6GNX - chains A and C of the 4 polymer chains in the assembly; structure by X-ray diffraction, 2.90 A resolution.

Chain A (and C):
Protein: Membrane-anchored junction protein
Source organism: Homo sapiens
Notes: chain C of this document is another copy of the same molecule, construct and numbering; everything in this record applies to it too
Reference sequence: Q3KP22 (MAJIN_HUMAN), isoform Q3KP22-3; residue numbers follow UniProt; this construct covers 1-112
Amino-acid sequence (114 residues; numbered -1 to 112; the number before each row is that of its first residue; numbers below 1 keep their minus sign (Gly-1 is residue -1)):
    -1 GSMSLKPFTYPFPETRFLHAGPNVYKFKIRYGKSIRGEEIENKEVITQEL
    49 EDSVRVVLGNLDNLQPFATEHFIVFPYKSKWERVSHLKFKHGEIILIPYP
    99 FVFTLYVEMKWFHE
Not modelled in the structure: -1 to 1, 31-39, 110-112 (chain C: -1 to 1, 31-38, 110-112)
Construct notes: expression tag (-1 to 0)
Modified positions: Mse1 (selenomethionine); Mse107 (selenomethionine; parent Met)
What the authors report for this chain:
  - mutagenesis - K24M/K26E/R28E/K31D/R34E/R81D, F73E/Y75E: abolished binding to Membrane-anchored junction protein (chain A)
  - mutagenesis - F73E/Y75E: decreased binding to DNA
  - mutagenesis - K24M/K26E/R28E/K31D/R34E/R81D: abolished binding to DNA

How chain A and chain C interact:
Contacting residue pairs (12):
  Leu62(A) - Tyr75(C)
  Pro64(A) - Tyr75(C)
  Pro64(A) - Tyr104(C)
  Phe73(A) - Phe73(C)  hydrophobic
  Phe73(A) - Tyr75(C)
  Pro74(A) - Tyr75(C)  hydrogen bond (backbone-side chain)
  Tyr75(A) - Leu62(C)
  Tyr75(A) - Pro64(C)
  Tyr75(A) - Phe73(C)
  Tyr75(A) - Pro74(C)  hydrogen bond (side chain-backbone)
  Tyr75(A) - Tyr75(C)
  Tyr104(A) - Pro64(C)  hydrophobic
Interface residues without a listed pair, chain A (8 interface residues in all): Gln63, Glu106
Interface residues without a listed pair, chain C (7 interface residues in all): Gln63

Overview:
8 residues of chain A and 7 residues of chain C are in contact, with 2 hydrogen bonds. Its one hydrogen-bonded
contact is Pro74(A)-Tyr75(C). The paper reports that K24M/K26E/R28E/K31D/R34E/R81D and F73E/Y75E of chain A
abolish binding to Membrane-anchored junction protein (chain A); F73E/Y75E of chain A reduce binding to DNA.
Both chains are Membrane-anchored junction protein (Homo sapiens). Entry 6GNX (Crystal structure of the
MAJIN-TERB2 heterotetrameric complex - selenomethionine derivative) was determined by X-ray diffraction
together with 6GNY from the same study.
